PDB entry 1L2C | X-ray diffraction, 2.20 A resolution | chains B and A of the 3 polymer chains in the assembly

== Chain B ==
Molecule: 16-nt DNA strand
Sequence (16 nucleotides; numbered -1 to 14; the number before each row is that of its first residue; numbers below 1 keep their minus sign (DA-1 is residue -1)):
    -1 AGGTAGACTTGGACGC
Not modelled in the structure: -1 to 0, 13-14

== Chain A ==
Name: MutM
Organism: Geobacillus stearothermophilus
Chain sequence (274 residues; each row starts with the number of its first residue):
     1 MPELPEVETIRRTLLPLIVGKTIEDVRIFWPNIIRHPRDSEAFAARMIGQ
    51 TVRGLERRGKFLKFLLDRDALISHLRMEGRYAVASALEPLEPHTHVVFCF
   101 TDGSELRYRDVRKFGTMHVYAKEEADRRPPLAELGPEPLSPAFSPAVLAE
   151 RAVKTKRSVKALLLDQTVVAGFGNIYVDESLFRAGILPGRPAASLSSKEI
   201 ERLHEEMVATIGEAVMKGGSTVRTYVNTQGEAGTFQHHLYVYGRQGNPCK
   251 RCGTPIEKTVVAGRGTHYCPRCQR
Not modelled in the structure: 1, 221-234
Metal / ion sites: Zn2+: Cys249, Cys252, Cys269, Cys272

== How chain B and chain A interact ==
Pairs across the interface (10; chain B residue first):
  DG1(B) with Arg157(A), sugar contact
  DT2(B) with Ala262(A), hydrogen bond to the phosphate
  DC6(B) with Phe114(A), base contact
  DT7(B) with Arg112(A), hydrogen bond to the base; Phe114(A), sugar contact
  DT8(B) with His93(A), phosphate contact; Val111(A), sugar contact; Arg112(A), base contact; Lys113(A), salt bridge to the phosphate
  DG9(B) with His93(A), salt bridge to the phosphate
Also at the interface, not in a pair above, chain B (7 interface residues in all): DA3
Also at the interface, not in a pair above, chain A (11 interface residues in all): Trp30, Val260, Val261, Gly263

== Summary ==
7 residues of chain B and 11 residues of chain A are in contact; the contacts include 2 hydrogen bonds and 2
salt bridges. Polar contacts include DT7(B)-Arg112(A), DT2(B)-Ala262(A) and DT8(B)-Lys113(A). Cys249(A),
Cys252(A), Cys269(A) and Cys272(A) form the Zn2+ site.
Chain B is a 16-nt DNA strand and chain A is MutM (Geobacillus stearothermophilus); the structure, MutM
(Fpg)-DNA Estranged Thymine Mismatch Recognition Complex, was determined by X-ray diffraction (same
publication as 1L1T, 1L1Z, 1L2B and 1L2D).
